Entry 1O8Q (X-ray diffraction, 2.60 A resolution); this record covers chains A and C of the 3 polymer chains in the assembly.

[Chain A (and C)]
Protein: Molybdopterin biosynthesis CNX1 protein
Organism: Arabidopsis thaliana
Notes: fragment: cnx1 g-domain, residues 462-628; chain C of this document is another copy of the same molecule, construct and numbering; everything in this record applies to it too
UniProtKB: Q39054 (CNX1_ARATH); residues 1-167 here correspond to UniProt positions 462-628 (UniProt number = residue number + 461)
Chain sequence (167 residues; row label = number of the first residue in the row):
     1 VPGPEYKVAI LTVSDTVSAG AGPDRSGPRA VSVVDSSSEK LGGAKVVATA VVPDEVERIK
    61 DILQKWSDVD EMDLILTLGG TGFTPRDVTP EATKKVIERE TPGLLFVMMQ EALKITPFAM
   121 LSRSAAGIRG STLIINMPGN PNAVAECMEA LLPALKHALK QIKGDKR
Not modelled in the structure: 1-4, 165-167
Differences from the reference sequence: engineered mutation Ala112 (Ser573 in Q39054)
Curated features (UniProtKB/Swiss-Prot):
  - binding site (AMP): Asp24, Arg25, Gly80, Gly139
  - binding site (substrate): Thr81, Gly82, Gly139, Glu146

[Interface between chain A and chain C]
Contacting residue pairs (41; chain A residue first):
  Gly82(A) - Arg99(C)
  Gly82(A) - Gln161(C)
  Phe83(A) - Arg99(C)  hydrogen bond (backbone-side chain)
  Phe83(A) - Thr101(C)
  Phe83(A) - Ile128(C)  hydrophobic
  Phe83(A) - Leu133(C)  hydrophobic
  Phe83(A) - Ala158(C)  hydrophobic
  Phe83(A) - Gln161(C)
  Phe83(A) - Ile162(C)
  Thr84(A) - Arg99(C)  hydrogen bond (backbone-side chain)
  Thr84(A) - Gln161(C)
  Pro85(A) - Arg99(C)
  Pro85(A) - Gln161(C)
  Asp87(A) - Arg99(C)  hydrogen bond (backbone-side chain)
  Glu91(A) - Glu98(C)
  Glu91(A) - Arg99(C)
  Lys94(A) - Glu100(C)  salt bridge
  Phe106(A) - Phe106(C)  hydrophobic
  Met109(A) - Gly103(C)
  Met109(A) - Phe106(C)  hydrophobic
  Gln110(A) - Phe106(C)
  Leu113(A) - Phe106(C)  hydrophobic
  Leu113(A) - Val107(C)  hydrophobic
  Pro117(A) - Pro153(C)  hydrophobic
  Pro117(A) - Ala154(C)
  Phe118(A) - Pro153(C)
  Phe118(A) - Ala154(C)  hydrophobic
  Met120(A) - Gly103(C)
  Met120(A) - Leu104(C)
  Met120(A) - Val107(C)  hydrophobic
  Met120(A) - Ala150(C)
  Met120(A) - Leu151(C)
  Met120(A) - Ala154(C)  hydrophobic
  Leu121(A) - Ala154(C)
  Leu121(A) - His157(C)
  Leu121(A) - Ala158(C)  hydrophobic
  Leu121(A) - Gln161(C)
  Ser122(A) - Gly103(C)
  Arg123(A) - Arg99(C)
  Arg123(A) - Glu100(C)  hydrogen bond (side chain-backbone)
  Arg123(A) - Pro102(C)
Interface residues without a listed pair, chain C (21 interface residues in all): Gln110, Lys163

[Summary]
17 residues of chain A and 21 residues of chain C are in contact, with 4 hydrogen bonds and 1 salt bridge.
Among the polar pairs are Lys94(A)-Glu100(C), Phe83(A)-Arg99(C) and Thr84(A)-Arg99(C). From UniProt: 4
AMP-binding residues and 4 substrate-binding residues on chain A.
Both chains are Molybdopterin biosynthesis CNX1 protein (Arabidopsis thaliana). Entry 1O8Q (The active site of
the molybdenum cofactor biosenthetic protein domain Cnx1G) was determined by X-ray diffraction (same
publication as 1O8N and 1O8O).
